5BKN - chains K and Y of the 39 polymer chains in the assembly; structure by X-ray diffraction, 3.00 A resolution.

Chain K:
Name: Coat protein
Organism: Satellite tobacco mosaic virus
Reference sequence: P17574 (COAT_STMV); numbering as in UniProt (aligned over 1-159)
Amino-acid sequence (159 residues; row label = number of the first residue in the row):
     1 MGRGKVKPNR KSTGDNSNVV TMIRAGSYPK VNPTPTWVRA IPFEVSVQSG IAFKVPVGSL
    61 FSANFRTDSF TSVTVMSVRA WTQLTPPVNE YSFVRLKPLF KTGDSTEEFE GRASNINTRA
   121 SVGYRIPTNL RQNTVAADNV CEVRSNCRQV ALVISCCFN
Unresolved in the structure: 1-14
Metal / ion sites: Mg2+ site 1: Glu44, Leu152 (shared with 1 residue of chain J); Mg2+ site 2: Thr82, Leu84 (shared with 1 residue of chain L); Mg2+ site 3: Tyr91 (shared with 3 residues of chain O); Mg2+ site 4: Ser92, Ile116, Thr118

Chain Y:
Molecule: 10-nt RNA strand
Organism: Satellite tobacco mosaic virus
Sequence (10 nucleotides; numbered 163 to 172; the number before each row is that of its first residue):
   163 AAAAAAAAAA
Unresolved in the structure: 172

How chain K and chain Y interact:
Contacting residue pairs (9; chain K residue first):
  Val38(K) with A166(Y), hydrogen bond to the sugar; A167(Y), sugar contact
  Arg39(K) with A167(Y), sugar contact
  Ala40(K) with A167(Y), phosphate contact
  Met76(K) with A167(Y), sugar contact
  Arg79(K) with A168(Y), salt bridge to the phosphate; A169(Y), salt bridge to the phosphate
  Ser155(K) with A167(Y), phosphate contact; A168(Y), hydrogen bond to the phosphate
Other interface residues (no listed pair), chain K (7 interface residues in all): Trp37

Summary:
7 residues of chain K face 4 of chain Y across their interface; the contacts include 2 hydrogen bonds and 2
salt bridges. Polar contacts include Val38(K)-A166(Y), Ser155(K)-A168(Y) and Arg79(K)-A168(Y). Glu44(K) and
Leu152(K) form the Mg2+ site 1.
Here chain K is Coat protein and chain Y is a 10-nt RNA strand, both from Satellite tobacco mosaic virus.
Entry 5BKN (Crystallographic structure of a cubic crystal form of STMV (84.5 degree rotation) grown from
chloride) was determined by X-ray diffraction (same publication as 5BKL, 7M2T, 7M2V, 7M3T, 7M50 and 7M57).
